4Y80 - chains Q and R of the 34 polymer chains in the assembly; structure by X-ray diffraction, 2.50 A resolution.

Chain Q:
Name: Proteasome subunit alpha type-4
From: Saccharomyces cerevisiae S288c
Notes: EC 3.4.25.1
UniProt: P40303 (PSA4_YEAST); residues -1 to 252 here correspond to UniProt positions 1-254 (UniProt number = residue number + 2)
Chain sequence (254 residues; each row starts with the number of its first residue; numbers below 1 keep their minus sign (Met-1 is residue -1)):
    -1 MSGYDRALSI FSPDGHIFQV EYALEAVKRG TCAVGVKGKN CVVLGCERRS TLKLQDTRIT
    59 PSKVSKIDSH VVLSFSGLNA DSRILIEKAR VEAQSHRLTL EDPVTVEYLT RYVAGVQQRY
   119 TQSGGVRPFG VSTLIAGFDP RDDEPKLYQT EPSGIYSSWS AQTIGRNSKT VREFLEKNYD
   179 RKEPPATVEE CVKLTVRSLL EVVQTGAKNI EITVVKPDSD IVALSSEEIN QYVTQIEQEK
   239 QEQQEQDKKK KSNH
Disordered / not traced: -1 to 0, 241-252
Swiss-Prot annotation at these positions:
  - modified residue: Thr58 (Phosphothreonine)

Chain R:
Name: Proteasome subunit alpha type-5
From: Saccharomyces cerevisiae S288c
Notes: EC 3.4.25.1
UniProt: P32379 (PSA5_YEAST); residues -7 to 252 here correspond to UniProt positions 1-260 (UniProt number = residue number + 8)
Chain sequence (260 residues; numbered -7 to 252; the number before each row is that of its first residue; numbers below 1 keep their minus sign (Met-7 is residue -7)):
    -7 MFLTRSEYDR GVSTFSPEGR LFQVEYSLEA IKLGSTAIGI ATKEGVVLGV EKRATSPLLE
    53 SDSIEKIVEI DRHIGCAMSG LTADARSMIE HARTAAVTHN LYYDEDINVE SLTQSVCDLA
   113 LRFGEGASGE ERLMSRPFGV ALLIAGHDAD DGYQLFHAEP SGTFYRYNAK AIGSGSEGAQ
   173 AELLNEWHSS LTLKEAELLV LKILKQVMEE KLDENNAQLS CITKQDGFKI YDNEKTAELI
   233 KELKEKEAAE SPEEADVEMS
Disordered / not traced: -7 to 0, 118-124, 243-252

Interface between chain Q and chain R:
Contacting residue pairs (66):
  Asp3(Q) - Glu117(R)
  Arg4(Q) - Asp1(R)  salt bridge
  Arg4(Q) - Glu117(R)
  Ala5(Q) - Val4(R)  hydrophobic
  Ala5(Q) - Glu117(R)
  Ala5(Q) - Ser127(R)
  Ser7(Q) - Ser127(R)
  Ser7(Q) - Arg128(R)
  Ile8(Q) - Asp1(R)
  Ile8(Q) - Gln15(R)
  Phe9(Q) - Gln15(R)
  Phe9(Q) - Tyr18(R)  hydrophobic
  Phe9(Q) - Ser19(R)
  Phe9(Q) - Ala22(R)  hydrophobic
  Phe9(Q) - Leu73(R)  hydrophobic
  Phe9(Q) - Arg128(R)
  Phe9(Q) - Pro129(R)
  Phe9(Q) - Gly131(R)
  Ser10(Q) - Tyr18(R)
  Pro11(Q) - Tyr18(R)  hydrophobic
  Pro11(Q) - Glu21(R)
  Asp12(Q) - Glu21(R)
  Gly13(Q) - Tyr18(R)
  Gly13(Q) - Glu21(R)
  Gly13(Q) - Ala22(R)
  His14(Q) - Leu25(R)
  Ile15(Q) - Leu73(R)  hydrophobic
  Ile15(Q) - Arg128(R)
  Lys35(Q) - Glu52(R)  salt bridge
  Gln116(Q) - Ala75(R)
  Gln116(Q) - Asp76(R)
  Gln116(Q) - Arg128(R)
  Thr119(Q) - Arg128(R)  hydrogen bond (backbone-side chain)
  Gln120(Q) - Met126(R)
  Gln120(Q) - Ser127(R)  hydrogen bond (backbone-backbone)
  Gln120(Q) - Arg128(R)
  Gln120(Q) - Pro129(R)
  Gln120(Q) - Phe130(R)
  Ser121(Q) - Ser127(R)
  Gly122(Q) - Ser127(R)
  Ser151(Q) - Ala75(R)
  Gly152(Q) - Ala75(R)
  Ile153(Q) - Thr74(R)
  Ile153(Q) - Ala75(R)
  Ser155(Q) - Leu51(R)
  Ser155(Q) - Ser55(R)
  Ser156(Q) - Leu51(R)
  Ser156(Q) - Glu52(R)  hydrogen bond (backbone-backbone)
  Ser156(Q) - Ser55(R)  hydrogen bond (backbone-side chain)
  Trp157(Q) - Thr47(R)
  Trp157(Q) - Ser48(R)
  Trp157(Q) - Leu50(R)
  Trp157(Q) - Leu51(R)
  Trp157(Q) - Glu52(R)
  Ser158(Q) - Leu50(R)  hydrogen bond (backbone-backbone)
  Ser158(Q) - Glu52(R)  hydrogen bond
  Ala159(Q) - Leu50(R)
  Leu173(Q) - Leu50(R)  hydrophobic
  Glu174(Q) - Ser48(R)  hydrogen bond
  Glu174(Q) - Pro49(R)
  Glu174(Q) - Leu50(R)
  Tyr177(Q) - Leu50(R)  hydrophobic
  Arg179(Q) - Pro49(R)  hydrogen bond (side chain-backbone)
  Arg179(Q) - Leu50(R)
  Arg179(Q) - Leu51(R)  hydrogen bond (side chain-backbone)
  Arg179(Q) - Glu52(R)
Also at the interface, not in a pair above, chain Q (32 interface residues in all): Tyr154, Arg170
Also at the interface, not in a pair above, chain R (28 interface residues in all): Ser53, Glu57

Summary:
The interface between chain Q and chain R involves 32 residues on one side and 28 on the other; the contacts
include 9 hydrogen bonds and 2 salt bridges. Polar pairs include Arg4(Q)-Asp1(R), Lys35(Q)-Glu52(R) and
Thr119(Q)-Arg128(R).
Chain Q is Proteasome subunit alpha type-4 and chain R is Proteasome subunit alpha type-5, both from
Saccharomyces cerevisiae S288c; the structure, Yeast 20S proteasome in complex with Ac-LAI-ep, was determined
by X-ray diffraction, deposited together with 4Y69, 4Y6A, 4Y6V, 4Y6Z, 4Y70, 4Y74 and 34 further entries.
